PDB entry 7TBT | X-ray diffraction, 2.45 A resolution | chains A and B

[Chain A]
Molecule: 3C-like proteinase
Source organism: Severe acute respiratory syndrome coronavirus 2
Notes: EC 3.4.22.69
UniProt: P0DTD1 (R1AB_SARS2); residues 1-306 here correspond to UniProt positions 3264-3569 (UniProt number = residue number + 3263)
Amino-acid sequence (306 residues; row label = number of the first residue in the row):
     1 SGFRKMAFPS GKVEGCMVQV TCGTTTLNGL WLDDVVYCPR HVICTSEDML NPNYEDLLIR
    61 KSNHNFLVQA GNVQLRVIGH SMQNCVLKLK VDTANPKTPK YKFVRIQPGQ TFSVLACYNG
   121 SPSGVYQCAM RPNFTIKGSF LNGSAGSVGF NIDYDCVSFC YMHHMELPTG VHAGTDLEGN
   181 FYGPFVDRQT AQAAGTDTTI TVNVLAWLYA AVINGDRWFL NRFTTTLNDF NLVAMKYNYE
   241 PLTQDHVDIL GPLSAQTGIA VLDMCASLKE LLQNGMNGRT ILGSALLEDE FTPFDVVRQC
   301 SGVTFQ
Disordered / not traced: 306
Sequence notes: engineered mutation A145 (Cys3408 in P0DTD1)
Curated features (UniProtKB/Swiss-Prot):
  - active site: H41 (For 3CL-PRO activity)
  - site: Q306 (Cleavage)
  - cross-link (Glycyl lysine isopeptide (Lys-Gly)): K5 (interchain with G-Cter in ubiquitin), K90 (interchain with G-Cter in ubiquitin)
Reported in the primary citation:
  - binding site for Nonstructural protein 13/14 (chain B): H163

[Chain B]
Molecule: Nonstructural protein 13/14
Amino-acid sequence (10 residues; numbered 118 to 127; the number before each row is that of its first residue):
   118 NVATLQAENV

[How chain A and chain B interact]
Contacting residue pairs - 51 pairs, chain A then chain B:
  T25(A) with A124(B)
  T26(A) with A124(B); E125(B), hydrogen bond (backbone-backbone); N126(B)
  L27(A) with A124(B), hydrophobic
  H41(A) with L122(B); Q123(B); A124(B)
  M49(A) with L122(B), hydrophobic
  Y118(A) with N126(B); V127(B)
  N119(A) with N126(B); V127(B)
  F140(A) with Q123(B), hydrogen bond (backbone-side chain)
  L141(A) with Q123(B)
  N142(A) with T121(B); Q123(B); A124(B); E125(B); N126(B); V127(B)
  G143(A) with Q123(B), hydrogen bond (backbone-backbone); A124(B), hydrogen bond (backbone-backbone); E125(B); N126(B)
  S144(A) with Q123(B), hydrogen bond (backbone-backbone)
  A145(A) with Q123(B), hydrogen bond (backbone-backbone)
  H163(A) with Q123(B), hydrogen bond
  H164(A) with L122(B); Q123(B), hydrogen bond (backbone-backbone)
  M165(A) with A120(B), hydrophobic; T121(B); L122(B), hydrophobic; Q123(B)
  E166(A) with A120(B); T121(B), hydrogen bond (backbone-backbone); Q123(B), hydrogen bond
  P168(A) with N118(B); V119(B); A120(B)
  H172(A) with Q123(B)
  D187(A) with L122(B)
  R188(A) with A120(B)
  Q189(A) with V119(B); A120(B); T121(B); L122(B), hydrogen bond (side chain-backbone)
  T190(A) with V119(B); A120(B), hydrogen bond (backbone-backbone)
  A191(A) with N118(B); V119(B)
Interface residues without a listed pair, chain A (27 interface residues in all): Y54, L167, Q192
Interface features reported in the paper:
  - interface residues, chain A: H163(A)

[Overview]
The interface between chain A and chain B involves 27 residues on one side and 10 on the other; the contacts
include 12 hydrogen bonds. Polar contacts include F140(A)-Q123(B), H163(A)-Q123(B) and E166(A)-Q123(B). From
the paper: a binding site for Nonstructural protein 13/14 (chain B) at H163(A); the interface residue H163(A).
Chain A is 3C-like proteinase (Severe acute respiratory syndrome coronavirus 2) and chain B is Nonstructural
protein 13/14; the structure, Co-crystal structure of SARS-CoV-2 Mpro C145A with substrate peptide 13/14, was
determined by X-ray diffraction together with 7MB4, 7MB5, 7MB6, 7MB7, 7MB8, 7MB9 and 8 further entries from
the same study.
